Entry 3VBU (X-ray diffraction, 4.00 A resolution); this record covers chains B and C of the 3 polymer chains in the assembly.

# Chain B
Name: Genome Polyprotein, capsid protein VP0
Organism: Human enterovirus 71
UniProt: B2ZUN0 (B2ZUN0_9ENTO); residues 13-249 here correspond to UniProt positions 82-318 (UniProt number = residue number + 69)
Sequence (237 residues; numbered 13 to 249; the number before each row is that of its first residue):
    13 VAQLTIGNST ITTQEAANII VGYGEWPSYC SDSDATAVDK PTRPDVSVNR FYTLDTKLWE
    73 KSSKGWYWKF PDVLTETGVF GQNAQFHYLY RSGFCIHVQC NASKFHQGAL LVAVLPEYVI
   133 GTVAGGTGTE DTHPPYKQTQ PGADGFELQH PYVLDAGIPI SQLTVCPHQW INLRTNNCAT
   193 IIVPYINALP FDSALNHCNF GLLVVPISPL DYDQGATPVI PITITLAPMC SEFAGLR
What the authors report for this chain:
  - conformationally variable residues (order/disorder transition): R249

# Chain C
Name: Genome Polyprotein, capsid protein VP3
Organism: Human enterovirus 71
UniProt: B2ZUN0 (B2ZUN0_9ENTO); residues 1-239 here correspond to UniProt positions 324-562 (UniProt number = residue number + 323)
Sequence (239 residues; each row starts with the number of its first residue):
     1 GFPTELKPGT NQFLTTDDGV SAPILPNFHP TPCIHIPGEV RNLLELCQVE TILEVNNVPT
    61 NATSLMERLR FPVSAQAGKG ELCAVFRADP GRNGPWQSTL LGQLCGYYTQ WSGSLEVTFM
   121 FTGSFMATGK MLIAYTPPGG PLPKDRATAM LGTHVIWDFG LQSSVTLVIP WISNTHYRAH
   181 ARDGVFDYYT TGLVSIWYQT NYVVPIGAPN TAYIIALAAA QKNFTMKLCK DASDILQTG

# Chain B / chain C interface
Contacting residue pairs - 65 pairs, chain B then chain C:
  Y35(B) with G38(C)
  E37(B) with H35(C), salt bridge; P37(C); G38(C)
  K116(B) with S124(C), hydrogen bond (backbone-side chain); F125(C); M126(C)
  F117(B) with M126(C), hydrophobic; G207(C); P209(C)
  Q119(B) with T122(C); G123(C); S124(C); Y202(C); P209(C); T211(C), hydrogen bond (side chain-backbone); A212(C)
  G120(B) with T122(C)
  A121(B) with T122(C)
  P163(B) with M66(C), hydrophobic
  Y164(B) with E54(C), hydrogen bond; L65(C); M66(C), hydrophobic; R68(C)
  I172(B) with M66(C), hydrophobic
  S173(B) with T51(C); I52(C), hydrogen bond (backbone-backbone); E54(C); L69(C); S98(C), hydrogen bond (side chain-backbone)
  Q174(B) with T51(C); S98(C), hydrogen bond (side chain-backbone); L100(C); Q103(C)
  T176(B) with V49(C); E50(C), hydrogen bond (side chain-backbone); T51(C)
  V177(B) with L46(C), hydrophobic
  W182(B) with I215(C), hydrophobic
  N184(B) with M120(C); F121(C), hydrogen bond (side chain-backbone); T122(C)
  R186(B) with F121(C); G123(C); S124(C), hydrogen bond (side chain-backbone); F125(C); A127(C); F159(C), hydrogen bond (side chain-backbone); S163(C), hydrogen bond
  T187(B) with S163(C)
  Y197(B) with P37(C)
  I198(B) with P37(C), hydrophobic
  N199(B) with I36(C)
  A200(B) with I34(C)
  I219(B) with R70(C); I215(C), hydrophobic
  S220(B) with T122(C), hydrogen bond; Y213(C)
  P221(B) with R70(C); Y213(C), hydrophobic
  D223(B) with P209(C)
  Y224(B) with P209(C), hydrophobic
  D225(B) with G207(C); A208(C), hydrogen bond (side chain-backbone); P209(C)
Also at the interface, not in a pair above, chain B (32 interface residues in all): H118, P196, L201, P202
Also at the interface, not in a pair above, chain C (41 interface residues in all): T99, G160, I206, L217

# Summary
Chain B and chain C form an interface of 32 and 41 residues respectively; the contacts include 13 hydrogen
bonds and 1 salt bridge. Polar contacts include E37(B)-H35(C), K116(B)-S124(C) and Q119(B)-T211(C). The paper
reports conformational variability at R249(B).
Here chain B is Genome Polyprotein, capsid protein VP0 and chain C is Genome Polyprotein, capsid protein VP3,
both from Human enterovirus 71. Entry 3VBU (Crystal structure of empty human Enterovirus 71 particle) was
determined by X-ray diffraction together with 3VBF, 3VBH, 3VBO, 3VBR and 3VBS from the same study.
